Entry 6W0H (X-ray diffraction, 2.60 A resolution); this record covers chains B and C of the 3 polymer chains in the assembly.

Chain B:
Molecule: Fab Light Chain
From: Rattus norvegicus
Notes: antibody fragment or engineered binder
Chain sequence (212 residues; numbered 1 to 212; the number before each row is that of its first residue):
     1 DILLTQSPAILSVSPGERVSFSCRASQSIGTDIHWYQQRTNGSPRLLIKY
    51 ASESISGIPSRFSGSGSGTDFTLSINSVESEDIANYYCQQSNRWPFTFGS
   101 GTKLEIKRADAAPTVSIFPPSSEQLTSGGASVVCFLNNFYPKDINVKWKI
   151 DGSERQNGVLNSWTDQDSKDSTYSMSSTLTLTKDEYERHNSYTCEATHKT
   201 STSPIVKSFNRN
Cystine bridges: Cys23-Cys88, Cys134-Cys194

Chain C:
Molecule: pH-gated potassium channel KcsA
From: Streptomyces lividans
Reference sequence: P0A334 (KCSA_STRLI); residues 22-124 here = UniProt positions 22-124
Chain sequence (103 residues; row label = number of the first residue in the row):
    22 SALHWRAAGAATVLLVIVLLAGSYLAVLAERGAPGAQLITYPRALWWSVE
    72 TATTVGYGDLYPVTLWGRCVAVVVMVAGITSFGLVTAALATWFVGREQER
   122 RGH
Sequence notes: engineered mutation Cys90 (Leu in P0A334)
Curated features (UniProtKB/Swiss-Prot):
  - motif: Thr75 to Asp80 (Selectivity filter)
  - mutagenesis: Glu71 (E71A: Prevents channel inactivation)
Bound ions: K+ site 1: Thr75, Val76; K+ site 2 near Thr75 (its only coordinating residue here); K+ site 3: Gly77, Tyr78

Interface between chain B and chain C:
Contacting residue pairs - 16 pairs, chain B then chain C:
  Asp32(B) - Arg64(C)  salt bridge
  Asn92(B) - Ala57(C)
  Asn92(B) - Gln58(C)  hydrogen bond
  Asn92(B) - Arg64(C)
  Arg93(B) - Gly56(C)  hydrogen bond (side chain-backbone)
  Arg93(B) - Ala57(C)
  Arg93(B) - Gln58(C)
  Arg93(B) - Ile60(C)
  Trp94(B) - Arg52(C)
  Trp94(B) - Gly53(C)
  Trp94(B) - Ala54(C)
  Trp94(B) - Pro55(C)
  Trp94(B) - Gly56(C)  hydrogen bond (backbone-backbone)
  Trp94(B) - Ala57(C)  hydrogen bond (backbone-backbone)
  Trp94(B) - Ile60(C)
  Phe96(B) - Arg52(C)
Interface residues without a listed pair, chain B (7 interface residues in all): Asp1, Ser91

In short:
7 residues of chain B face 9 of chain C across their interface, with 4 hydrogen bonds and 1 salt bridge. Polar
contacts include Asp32(B)-Arg64(C), Asn92(B)-Gln58(C) and Arg93(B)-Gly56(C). Curated annotation (UniProt)
lists one mutagenesis site on chain C.
Here chain B is Fab Light Chain (Rattus norvegicus) and chain C is pH-gated potassium channel KcsA
(Streptomyces lividans). Entry 6W0H (Closed-gate KcsA soaked in 5mM KCl/5mM BaCl2) was determined by X-ray
diffraction, deposited together with 6W0A, 6W0B, 6W0C, 6W0D, 6W0E, 6W0F and 3 further entries.
